Entry 7CVT (X-ray diffraction, 2.90 A resolution); this record covers chains B and E of the 6 polymer chains in the assembly.

== Chain B ==
Molecule: H(+)/Cl(-) exchange transporter ClcA
From: Escherichia coli MS 198-1
UniProtKB: D7XDR7 (D7XDR7_ECOLX); residues 1-473 here = UniProt positions 1-473
Chain sequence (473 residues; numbered 1 to 473; the number before each row is that of its first residue):
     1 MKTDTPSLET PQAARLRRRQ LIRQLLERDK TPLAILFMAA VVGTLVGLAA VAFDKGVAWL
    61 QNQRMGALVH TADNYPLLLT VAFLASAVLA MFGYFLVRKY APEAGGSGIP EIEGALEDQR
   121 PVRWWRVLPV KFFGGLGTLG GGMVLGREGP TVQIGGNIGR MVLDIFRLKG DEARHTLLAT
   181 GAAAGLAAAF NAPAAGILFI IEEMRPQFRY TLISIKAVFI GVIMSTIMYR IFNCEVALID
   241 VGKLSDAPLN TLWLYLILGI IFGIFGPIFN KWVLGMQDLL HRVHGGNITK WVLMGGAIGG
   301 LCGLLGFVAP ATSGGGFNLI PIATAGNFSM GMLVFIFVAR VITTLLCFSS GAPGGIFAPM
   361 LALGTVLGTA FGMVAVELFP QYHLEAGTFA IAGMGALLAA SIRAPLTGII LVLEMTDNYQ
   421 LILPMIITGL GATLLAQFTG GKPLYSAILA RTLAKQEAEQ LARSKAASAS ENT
Not modelled in the structure: 1-16, 461-473
Sequence notes: engineered mutation Ala-85 (Cys in D7XDR7), Ala-194 (Leu in D7XDR7), Cys-234 (His in D7XDR7)
What the authors report for this chain:
  - mutagenesis - L194A: unchanged catalytic activity
  - mutagenesis - L194A, L194A/I197A/L198A, L194A/I197A/L198A/I201A, F219A/I220A/I223A/I227A, L406A/I409A/I410A/L413A, I422A/L423A/I426A/L430A/L434A: decreased binding to another copy of this molecule
  - mutagenesis - L194A: unchanged stability
  - mutagenesis - I197A, I197A/L198A, L198A, I201A: unchanged binding to another copy of this molecule

== Chain E ==
Molecule: antibody Fab fragment heavy chain
From: Mus musculus
Notes: antibody fragment or engineered binder
Chain sequence (222 residues; each row starts with the number of its first residue):
     1 EVRLLESGGG LVQPGGSLKL SCAASGFDYS RYWMSWVRQA PGKGLKWIGE INPVSSTINY
    61 TPSLKDKFII SRDNAKDTLY LQISKVRSED TALYYCARLY YGYGYWYFDV WGAGTTVTVS
   121 SAKTTPPSVY PLAPGSAAAA ASMVTLGCLV KGYFPEPVTV TWNSGSLAAG VHTFPAVLQA
   181 ALYTLSSSVT VPSSSWPSET VTCNVAHPAS STKVDKKIVP RA
Not modelled in the structure: 1
Disulfides: Cys-22/Cys-96, Cys-148/Cys-203

== How chain B and chain E interact ==
Residue-residue contacts (14; chain B residue first):
  Asp-246(B) with Arg-31(E), salt bridge; Tyr-101(E)
  Pro-248(B) with Tyr-101(E), hydrophobic; Tyr-103(E); Gly-104(E)
  Leu-249(B) with Tyr-103(E), hydrogen bond (backbone-backbone)
  Asn-250(B) with Tyr-103(E), hydrogen bond (backbone-backbone); Gly-104(E), hydrogen bond (side chain-backbone); Tyr-105(E)
  Gln-381(B) with Trp-106(E)
  Tyr-382(B) with Trp-106(E)
  His-383(B) with Trp-33(E); Glu-50(E), salt bridge; Trp-106(E), hydrogen bond

== Overview ==
7 residues of chain B face 8 of chain E across their interface, with 4 hydrogen bonds and 2 salt bridges.
Polar contacts include Asp-246(B)/Arg-31(E), His-383(B)/Glu-50(E) and Asn-250(B)/Gly-104(E). From the paper:
L194A, L194A/I197A/L198A and L194A/I197A/L198A/I201A of chain B, among others, reduce binding to another copy
of this molecule; I197A, I197A/L198A and L198A of chain B, among others, leave binding to another copy of this
molecule unchanged; 10 substitutions were tested in all.
Chain B is H(+)/Cl(-) exchange transporter ClcA (Escherichia coli MS 198-1) and chain E is antibody Fab
fragment heavy chain (Mus musculus); the structure, Crystal structure of the C85A/L194A/H234C mutant CLC-ec1
with Fab fragment, was determined by X-ray diffraction (same publication as 7CVS).
